Entry 6Y5O (X-ray diffraction, 2.33 A resolution); this record covers chain A.

# Chain A
Molecule: Glycogen phosphorylase, muscle form
Organism: Oryctolagus cuniculus
Notes: EC 2.4.1.1
UniProt: P00489 (PYGM_RABIT); residues 1-842 here correspond to UniProt positions 2-843 (UniProt number = residue number + 1)
Chain sequence (842 residues; numbered 1 to 842; the number before each row is that of its first residue):
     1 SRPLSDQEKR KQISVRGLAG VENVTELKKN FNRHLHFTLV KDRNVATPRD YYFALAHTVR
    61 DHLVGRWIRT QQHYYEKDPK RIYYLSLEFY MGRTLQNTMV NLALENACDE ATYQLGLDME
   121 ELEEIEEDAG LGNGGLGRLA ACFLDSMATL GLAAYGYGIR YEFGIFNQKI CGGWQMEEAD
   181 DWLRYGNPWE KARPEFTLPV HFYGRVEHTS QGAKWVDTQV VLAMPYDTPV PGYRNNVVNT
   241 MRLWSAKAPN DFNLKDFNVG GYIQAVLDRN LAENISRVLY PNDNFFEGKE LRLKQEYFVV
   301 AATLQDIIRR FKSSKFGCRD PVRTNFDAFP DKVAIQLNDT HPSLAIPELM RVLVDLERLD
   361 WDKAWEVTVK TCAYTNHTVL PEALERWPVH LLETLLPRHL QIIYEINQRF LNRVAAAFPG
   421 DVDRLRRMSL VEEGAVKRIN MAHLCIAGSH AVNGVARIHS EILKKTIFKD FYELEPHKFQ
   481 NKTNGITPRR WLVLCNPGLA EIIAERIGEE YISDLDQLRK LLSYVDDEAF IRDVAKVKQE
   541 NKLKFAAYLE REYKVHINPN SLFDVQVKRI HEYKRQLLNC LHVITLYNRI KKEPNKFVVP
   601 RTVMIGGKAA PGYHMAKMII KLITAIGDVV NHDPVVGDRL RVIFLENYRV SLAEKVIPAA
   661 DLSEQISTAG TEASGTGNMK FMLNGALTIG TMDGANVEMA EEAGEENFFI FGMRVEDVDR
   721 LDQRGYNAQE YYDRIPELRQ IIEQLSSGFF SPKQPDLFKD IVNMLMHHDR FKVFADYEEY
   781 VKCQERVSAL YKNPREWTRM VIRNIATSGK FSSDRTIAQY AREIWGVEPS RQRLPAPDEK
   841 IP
Unresolved in the structure: 1-11, 255-260, 315-324, 837-842
Modified positions: Lys-680 ((2S)-2-amino-6-[[3-hydroxy-2-methyl-5-(phosphonooxymethyl)pyridin-4-yl]methylideneamino]hexanoic acid; LLP)
Residues lining bound ligands: O9Z (2-(4-fluorophenyl)-5,7-bis(oxidanyl)chromen-4-one): Asn-282, Asp-283, Asn-284, Phe-285, Leu-380, Glu-382, His-571, Glu-572, Ala-610, Gly-612, Tyr-613, Arg-770, Phe-771
Curated features (UniProtKB/Swiss-Prot):
  - binding site (AMP): Asp-42, Tyr-75, Arg-309 to Cys-318
  - site: Cys-108 (Involved in the association of subunits), Cys-142 (Involved in the association of subunits), Tyr-155 (Can be labeled by an AMP analog)
  - modified residue: Ser-1 (N-acetylserine), Ser-14 (Phosphoserine), Tyr-203 (Phosphotyrosine), Tyr-226 (Phosphotyrosine), Ser-429 (Phosphoserine), Tyr-472 (Phosphotyrosine), Ser-513 (Phosphoserine), Lys-680 (N6-(pyridoxal phosphate)lysine), Ser-746 (Phosphoserine), Ser-747 (Phosphoserine)
What the authors report for this chain:
  - binding site for O9Z: Asn-282, Asp-283, Phe-285, Glu-382, His-571, Ala-610, Pro-611, Gly-612, Tyr-613, Arg-770, Phe-771
  - conformationally variable residues (side-chain flip): Glu-382

# Summary
Ligands of chain A: compound O9Z. From UniProt: 12 AMP-binding residues. From the paper: a binding site for
O9Z at Asn-282, Asp-283 and Phe-285 among others; conformational variability at Glu-382.
Chain A is Glycogen phosphorylase, muscle form (Oryctolagus cuniculus); the structure, The crystal structure
of glycogen phosphorylase in complex with 20, was determined by X-ray diffraction together with 6Y55 and 6Y5C
from the same study.
